8H7A - chains A and C of the 4 polymer chains in the assembly; structure by X-ray diffraction, 1.92 A resolution.

Chain A:
Name: Histone acetyltransferase KAT6A
Organism: Homo sapiens
Notes: EC 2.3.1.48
UniProtKB: Q92794 (KAT6A_HUMAN); numbering as in UniProt (aligned over 1-85)
Amino-acid sequence (86 residues; row label = number of the first residue in the row; numbering starts at 0):
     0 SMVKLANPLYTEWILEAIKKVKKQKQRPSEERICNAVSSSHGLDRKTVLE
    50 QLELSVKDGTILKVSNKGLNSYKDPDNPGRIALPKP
Not modelled in the structure: 0-1, 79-85
Construct notes: expression tag (0)
From the paper describing this entry:
  - self-association interface (contacts with another copy of this molecule); pairs are residue here / residue on that copy: Ser28-Glu30 (hydrogen bond), Glu29-Glu30 (hydrogen bond), Glu30-Glu30 (hydrogen bond)
  - binding site for the 13-nt DNA strand (chain C): Gln23, Lys24, Gln25, Arg26

Chain C:
Molecule: 13-nt DNA strand
Sequence (13 nucleotides; numbered 1 to 13; the number before each row is that of its first residue):
     1 GGTCCGACGGACC

How chain A and chain C interact:
Contacting residue pairs (8; chain A residue first):
  Gln23(A) - DG6(C)  sugar contact
  Gln23(A) - DA7(C)  hydrogen bond to the phosphate
  Gln23(A) - DC8(C)  hydrogen bond to the base
  Lys24(A) - DC8(C)  base contact
  Lys24(A) - DG9(C)  hydrogen bond to the base
  Lys24(A) - DG10(C)  hydrogen bond to the base
  Gln25(A) - DA7(C)  base contact
  Gln25(A) - DC8(C)  base contact
Also at the interface, not in a pair above, chain A (4 interface residues in all): Asn34
Also at the interface, not in a pair above, chain C (6 interface residues in all): DC5

Summary:
Chain A and chain C form an interface of 4 and 6 residues respectively, with 4 hydrogen bonds. Among the polar
pairs are Gln23(A)-DC8(C), Lys24(A)-DG9(C) and Lys24(A)-DG10(C). The paper reports a binding site for the
13-nt DNA strand (chain C) at Gln23(A), Lys24(A) and Gln25(A) among others; a self-association interface
involving Ser28(A), Glu29(A) and Glu30(A).
Here chain A is Histone acetyltransferase KAT6A (Homo sapiens) and chain C is a 13-nt DNA strand. Entry 8H7A
(Crystal structure of the dimer form KAT6A WH domain with its bound double stranded DNA) was determined by
X-ray diffraction together with 7Y43 from the same study.
